7PAY - chains A and B; structure by X-ray diffraction, 2.40 A resolution.

Chain A:
Protein: Dehydrodolichyl diphosphate synthase complex subunit DHDDS
From: Homo sapiens
Notes: EC 2.5.1.87
UniProt: Q86SQ9 (DHDDS_HUMAN); numbering as in UniProt (aligned over 1-333)
Sequence (340 residues; row label = number of the first residue in the row; numbers below 1 keep their minus sign (Gly-6 is residue -6)):
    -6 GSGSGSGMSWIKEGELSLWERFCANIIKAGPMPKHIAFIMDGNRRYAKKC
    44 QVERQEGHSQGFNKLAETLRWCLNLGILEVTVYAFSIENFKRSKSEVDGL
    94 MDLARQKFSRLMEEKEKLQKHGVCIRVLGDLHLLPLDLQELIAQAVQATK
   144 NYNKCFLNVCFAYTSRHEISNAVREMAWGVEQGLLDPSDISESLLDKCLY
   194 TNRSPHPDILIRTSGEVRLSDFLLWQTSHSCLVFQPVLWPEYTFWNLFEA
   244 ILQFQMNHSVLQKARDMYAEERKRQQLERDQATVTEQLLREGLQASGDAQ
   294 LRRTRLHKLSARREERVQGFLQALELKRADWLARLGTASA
Not modelled in the structure: -6 to -1, 329-333
Construct notes: expression tag (-6 to 0)
Bound ions: Mg2+: Asp34 (together with magnesium)
Ligand contacts: magnesium (GGS; phosphonooxy-[(10E)-3,7,11,15-tetramethylhexadeca-2,6,10,14-tetraenyl]sulfanyl-phosphinic acid): Trp3, Met33, Asp34, Gly35, Asn36, Arg37, Arg38, His51, Gly54, Phe55, Leu58, Tyr76, Ala77, Asn82, Arg85, Glu89, Leu93, Leu96, Ala97, Lys100, Phe101, Val152, Phe154
UniProt features mapped onto this chain:
  - binding site ((2E,6E)-farnesyl diphosphate): Asp34, Gly35, Arg37, Arg38, Arg85
  - binding site (isopentenyl diphosphate): Asp34, Gly35, Arg37, Arg38, Arg85, Arg205, Arg211, Ser213
  - binding site (Mg(2+)): Asp34
  - natural variant: Arg37 (R37H: In DEDSM; uncertain significance), Lys42 (K42E: In RP59), Trp64 to Ala333 (deletion: In RP59), Asp95 (D95N: Found in a patient with progressive myoclonus epilepsy; uncertain significance), Arg205 (R205Q: Found in a patient with progressive myoclonus epilepsy; uncertain significance), Arg211 (R211Q: In DEDSM; uncertain significance)
  - mutagenesis: Trp12 (W12A: Markedly decreases phosphatidylinositol-mediated activation of cis-prenyltransferase activity resulting in products with longer chain length; when associated with A-15 and A-19), Phe15 (F15A: Markedly decreases phosphatidylinositol-mediated activation of cis-prenyltransferase activity resulting in products with longer chain length; when associated with A-12 and A-19), Ile19 (I19A: Markedly decreases phosphatidylinositol-mediated activation of cis-prenyltransferase activity resulting in products with longer chain length; when associated with A-12 and A-15), Asp34 (D34A/E/N: Strongly reduced cis-prenyltransferase activity), Arg38 (R38H: Strongly reduced cis-prenyltransferase activity), Glu106 to Glu109 (Affects chain elongation resulting in shorter products), Arg306 (R306A: Delays cell growth; when associated with A-313 and A-317), Phe313 (F313A: Delays cell growth; when associated with A-306 and A-317), Leu317 (L317A: Delays cell growth; when associated with A-306 and A-313)
From the paper describing this entry:
  - binding site for magnesium: Arg37, Arg38, Arg85, Phe154
  - binding site for sulfate ion: Arg205, Arg211, Ser213
  - Mg2+ coordination: Asp34
  - mutagenesis - W3A, W3F, W3L: unchanged growth
  - mutagenesis - W3R: abolished growth
  - mutagenesis - W3Q: decreased growth
  - mutagenesis - W3L: unchanged binding to MANT-O-GPP
  - mutagenesis - W3L: unchanged catalytic activity

Chain B:
Protein: Dehydrodolichyl diphosphate synthase complex subunit NUS1
From: Homo sapiens
Notes: EC 2.5.1.87
UniProt: Q96E22 (NGBR_HUMAN); numbering as in UniProt; present here: 73-159, 169-293
Sequence (219 residues; each row starts with the number of its first residue; note: 9 numbers in that range are skipped by the numbering (no residue carries them; nothing is unmodelled there)):
    66 GSGSGSGRGGSCLAAAHHRMRWRADGRSLEKLPVHMGLVITEVEQEPSFS
   116 DIASLVVWCMAVGISYISVYDHQGIFKRNNSRLMDEILKQQQEL
   169 LGLDCSKDKDDQVLNCHLAVKVLSPEDGKADIVRAAQDFCQLVAQKQKRP
   219 TDLDVDTLASLLSSNGCPDPDLVLKFGPVDSTLGFLPWHIRLTEIVSLPS
   269 HLNISYEDFFSALRQYAACEQRLGK
Not modelled in the structure: 66-79, 169-175
Construct notes: expression tag (66-72)
UniProt features mapped onto this chain:
  - motif: Arg290 to Gly292 (RXG motif)
  - binding site (isopentenyl diphosphate): Leu291, Gly292
  - glycosylation (N-linked (GlcNAc...) asparagine): Asn144, Asn271
  - natural variant: Gly91 (G91C: Found in a patient with Parkinson's disease), Val104 to Lys293 (deletion: Found in a patient with progressive myoclonus epilepsy), Leu210 (deletion), Arg290 (R290H: In CDG1AA)
  - mutagenesis: His100 (H100A: 3.5-fold reduction in catalytic activity and no marked change in affinity for FPP and IPP), Gly196 (G196A: Decreases binding to DHDDS), Lys197 (K197A: Decreases binding to DHDDS), Ile200 (I200A: Disrupts NUS1-DHDDS heterodimerization), Leu226 (L226A: Disrupts NUS1-DHDDS heterodimerization), Leu230 (L230A: Disrupts NUS1-DHDDS heterodimerization), Gly252 (G252A: Disrupts NUS1-DHDDS heterodimerization), Phe253 (F253A: Disrupts NUS1-DHDDS heterodimerization), Pro255 (P255A: Disrupts NUS1-DHDDS heterodimerization), Gly292 (G292A: Almost complete loss of catalytic activity), Lys293 (K293KA: Almost complete loss of catalytic activity; Almost complete loss of catalytic activity)
From the paper describing this entry:
  - binding site for sulfate ion: Gly292
  - disease-associated variants - R290H: decreased catalytic activity (citing earlier work)

How chain A and chain B interact:
Contacting residue pairs - 85 pairs, chain A then chain B:
  Arg37(A) - Lys293(B)  hydrogen bond (side chain-backbone)
  Glu81(A) - Gly292(B)
  Asn82(A) - Gly292(B)  hydrogen bond (side chain-backbone)
  Lys84(A) - Leu291(B)  hydrogen bond (side chain-backbone)
  Lys84(A) - Lys293(B)
  Arg85(A) - Gly292(B)  hydrogen bond (side chain-backbone)
  Arg85(A) - Lys293(B)
  Arg159(A) - Val223(B)
  Arg159(A) - Asp237(B)  salt bridge
  Arg159(A) - Trp256(B)  hydrogen bond (side chain-backbone)
  Arg159(A) - His257(B)
  Arg159(A) - Arg259(B)
  His160(A) - Val223(B)
  Ile162(A) - Trp256(B)  hydrophobic
  Ser163(A) - Leu221(B)
  Ser163(A) - Val223(B)
  Ser163(A) - Leu226(B)
  Ser163(A) - Trp256(B)
  Val166(A) - Ala204(B)  hydrophobic
  Arg167(A) - Pro218(B)
  Arg167(A) - Leu221(B)  hydrogen bond (side chain-backbone)
  Met169(A) - Ala204(B)  hydrophobic
  Met169(A) - Cys208(B)
  Ala170(A) - Phe207(B)  hydrophobic
  Ala170(A) - Cys208(B)  hydrogen bond (backbone-side chain)
  Ala170(A) - Val211(B)
  Ala170(A) - Pro218(B)  hydrophobic
  Trp171(A) - Pro218(B)
  Val173(A) - Cys208(B)
  Val173(A) - Ala212(B)  hydrophobic
  Glu174(A) - Val211(B)
  Glu174(A) - Arg217(B)  salt bridge
  Glu174(A) - Pro218(B)
  Pro180(A) - Gln205(B)
  Pro180(A) - Cys208(B)
  Pro180(A) - Gln209(B)
  Ile183(A) - Val201(B)  hydrophobic
  Ile183(A) - Ala204(B)
  Ile183(A) - Gln205(B)  hydrogen bond (backbone-side chain)
  Ile183(A) - Cys208(B)  hydrophobic
  Glu185(A) - Lys197(B)
  Glu185(A) - Val201(B)
  Glu209(A) - Glu288(B)
  Val210(A) - Thr261(B)
  Val210(A) - Glu262(B)
  Val210(A) - Ile263(B)  hydrogen bond (backbone-backbone)
  Arg211(A) - Thr261(B)
  Arg211(A) - Glu262(B)  salt bridge
  Arg211(A) - Glu288(B)  hydrogen bond (side chain-backbone)
  Arg211(A) - Gln289(B)
  Leu212(A) - Ile258(B)  hydrophobic
  Leu212(A) - Arg259(B)
  Ser213(A) - Arg259(B)  hydrogen bond (backbone-backbone)
  Asp214(A) - Arg259(B)  hydrogen bond (backbone-backbone)
  Leu217(A) - Pro255(B)
  Leu217(A) - Arg259(B)
  Trp218(A) - Lys197(B)  hydrogen bond (backbone-side chain)
  Ser221(A) - Lys197(B)  hydrogen bond
  Ser221(A) - Ser249(B)  hydrogen bond (backbone-side chain)
  Ser221(A) - Thr250(B)
  Ser221(A) - Leu251(B)  hydrogen bond (backbone-backbone)
  Ser221(A) - Gly252(B)  hydrogen bond (backbone-backbone)
  His222(A) - His137(B)  hydrogen bond
  His222(A) - Ser249(B)
  His222(A) - Leu251(B)
  His222(A) - Gly252(B)
  Ser223(A) - Asp248(B)
  Ser223(A) - Ser249(B)
  Cys224(A) - Asp248(B)
  Leu225(A) - Asp248(B)  hydrogen bond (backbone-backbone)
  Leu225(A) - Thr250(B)
  Gln246(A) - Asp248(B)  hydrogen bond
  Met249(A) - Asp248(B)
  Asn250(A) - Pro246(B)
  Asn250(A) - Val247(B)
  Asn250(A) - Asp248(B)  hydrogen bond (side chain-backbone)
  Val253(A) - Val247(B)  hydrophobic
  Leu254(A) - Val247(B)  hydrophobic
  Leu254(A) - Ser249(B)
  Leu254(A) - Leu251(B)  hydrophobic
  Ala257(A) - His137(B)
  Ala257(A) - Leu251(B)  hydrophobic
  Tyr261(A) - His137(B)
  Tyr261(A) - Pro193(B)  hydrophobic
  Tyr261(A) - Lys197(B)
Also at the interface, not in a pair above, chain A (45 interface residues in all): Ser184, Leu188, His199, Thr220, Phe227, Gln268
Also at the interface, not in a pair above, chain B (43 interface residues in all): Glu194, Ile200, Thr219, Asp222, Leu260, Arg290
Interface features reported in the paper:
  - pairs named by the authors: Lys293(B)-Arg37(A), Lys293(B)-Arg85(A)

Overview:
The interface between chain A and chain B involves 45 residues on one side and 43 on the other; the contacts
include 21 hydrogen bonds and 3 salt bridges. Polar contacts include Arg159(A)-Asp237(B), Glu174(A)-Arg217(B)
and Arg211(A)-Glu262(B). The authors report contacts between Lys293(B) and Arg37(A) and Lys293(B) and
Arg85(A). The paper reports a binding site for magnesium at Arg37(A), Arg38(A) and Arg85(A) among others; W3R
of chain A abolishes growth; 6 substitutions were tested in all.
Here chain A is Dehydrodolichyl diphosphate synthase complex subunit DHDDS and chain B is Dehydrodolichyl
diphosphate synthase complex subunit NUS1, both from Homo sapiens. Entry 7PAY (Structure of the human
heterotetrameric cis-prenyltransferase complex in complex with magnesium and GGsPP) was determined by X-ray
diffraction together with 7PAX, 7PB0 and 7PB1 from the same study.
